PDB entry 1DQD | X-ray diffraction, 2.10 A resolution | chains L and H

== Chain L ==
Name: Fab hgr-2 F6
Source organism: Mus musculus
Notes: fragment: light chain; antibody fragment or engineered binder
Amino-acid sequence (221 residues; each row starts with the number of its first residue; numbers below 1 keep their minus sign (Ala-6 is residue -6)):
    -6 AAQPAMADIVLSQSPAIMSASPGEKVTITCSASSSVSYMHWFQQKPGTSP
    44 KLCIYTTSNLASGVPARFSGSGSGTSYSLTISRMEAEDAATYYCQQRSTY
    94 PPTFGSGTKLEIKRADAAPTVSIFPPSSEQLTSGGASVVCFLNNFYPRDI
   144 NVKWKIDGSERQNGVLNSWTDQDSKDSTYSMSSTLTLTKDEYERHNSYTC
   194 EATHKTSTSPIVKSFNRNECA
Disordered / not traced: -6 to 0
Cystine bridges: Cys23-Cys87, Cys133-Cys193

== Chain H ==
Name: Fab hgr-2 F6
Source organism: Mus musculus
Notes: fragment: heavy chain; antibody fragment or engineered binder
Amino-acid sequence (222 residues; numbered 1 to 222; the number before each row is that of its first residue):
     1 EVQLQESGPSLVKPSQTLSLTCSVTGDSITSGYWNWIRKFPGNKLEYMGY
    51 ISYSGSTYYNPSLKSRLSITRDTSRNQYYLQLKSVTPEDTATYYCASPPG
   101 YYGSGPYAMDYWGQGTSVTVSSAKTTPPSVYPLAPGSAAQTNSMVTLGCL
   151 VKGYFPEPVTVTWNSGSLSSGVHTFPAVLQSDLYTLSSSVTVPSSTWPSE
   201 TVTCNVAHPASSTKVDKKISPG
Disordered / not traced: 139
Cystine bridges: Cys22-Cys95, Cys149-Cys204

== Interface between chain L and chain H ==
Contacting residue pairs (73; chain L residue first):
  Phe35(L) - Asp110(H)
  Gln37(L) - Lys39(H)  hydrogen bond
  Gln37(L) - Tyr94(H)  hydrogen bond
  Ser42(L) - Tyr94(H)
  Ser42(L) - Trp112(H)
  Ser42(L) - Gly113(H)  hydrogen bond (side chain-backbone)
  Ser42(L) - Gln114(H)  hydrogen bond (side chain-backbone)
  Pro43(L) - Trp112(H)  hydrogen bond (backbone-side chain)
  Leu45(L) - Pro99(H)  hydrophobic
  Leu45(L) - Met109(H)
  Leu45(L) - Asp110(H)  hydrogen bond (backbone-side chain)
  Tyr48(L) - Pro99(H)  hydrophobic
  Tyr48(L) - Tyr101(H)
  Tyr48(L) - Ala108(H)  hydrophobic
  Leu53(L) - Tyr107(H)
  Ala54(L) - Ala108(H)
  Ser55(L) - Tyr107(H)
  Ser55(L) - Ala108(H)  hydrogen bond (backbone-backbone)
  Ser55(L) - Met109(H)
  Tyr86(L) - Lys39(H)  hydrogen bond
  Tyr86(L) - Asn43(H)  hydrogen bond (side chain-backbone)
  Tyr86(L) - Leu45(H)  hydrophobic
  Arg90(L) - Tyr47(H)
  Arg90(L) - Pro98(H)
  Arg90(L) - Pro99(H)
  Tyr93(L) - Tyr50(H)  hydrophobic
  Tyr93(L) - Tyr58(H)  hydrophobic
  Pro94(L) - Tyr58(H)
  Pro94(L) - Asn60(H)
  Pro94(L) - Pro61(H)
  Pro95(L) - Tyr47(H)
  Phe97(L) - Ile37(H)  hydrophobic
  Phe97(L) - Leu45(H)
  Phe97(L) - Tyr47(H)
  Ser115(L) - Thr146(H)
  Phe117(L) - Leu133(H)
  Phe117(L) - Ala134(H)
  Phe117(L) - Pro135(H)
  Phe117(L) - Thr146(H)
  Phe117(L) - Leu147(H)  hydrophobic
  Pro118(L) - Ala134(H)
  Ser120(L) - Tyr131(H)
  Ser120(L) - Pro132(H)
  Glu122(L) - Tyr131(H)
  Glu122(L) - Pro132(H)
  Glu122(L) - Lys217(H)  salt bridge
  Gln123(L) - Tyr131(H)
  Gln123(L) - Leu150(H)
  Val132(L) - Leu133(H)  hydrophobic
  Phe134(L) - Leu133(H)  hydrophobic
  Phe134(L) - Phe175(H)  hydrophobic
  Phe134(L) - Ser187(H)
  Phe134(L) - Ser188(H)
  Phe134(L) - Ser189(H)
  Asn136(L) - Phe175(H)
  Asn136(L) - Ser189(H)  hydrogen bond
  Asn137(L) - His173(H)
  Leu159(L) - Val178(H)  hydrophobic
  Leu159(L) - Thr185(H)
  Ser161(L) - Phe175(H)
  Ser161(L) - Pro176(H)  hydrogen bond (side chain-backbone)
  Ser161(L) - Val178(H)
  Trp162(L) - Pro176(H)
  Thr163(L) - Thr174(H)
  Thr163(L) - Phe175(H)
  Ser173(L) - His173(H)  hydrogen bond
  Ser173(L) - Phe175(H)
  Met174(L) - Phe175(H)
  Ser175(L) - Phe175(H)
  Ser175(L) - Ser187(H)
  Thr179(L) - Lys152(H)
  Cys213(L) - Gly136(H)  hydrogen bond (side chain-backbone)
  Cys213(L) - Gly222(H)
Other interface residues (no listed pair), chain L (42 interface residues in all): Lys44, Ser99, Ile116, Ser130, Asn160, Asp166, Thr177, Ala214
Other interface residues (no listed pair), chain H (46 interface residues in all): Asn35, Glu46, Gly115, Gly148, Gln180

== In short ==
Chain L and chain H form an interface of 42 and 46 residues respectively; the contacts include 13 hydrogen
bonds and 1 salt bridge. Polar contacts include Glu122(L)-Lys217(H), Gln37(L)-Lys39(H) and Gln37(L)-Tyr94(H).
Here chain L is Fab hgr-2 F6 and chain H is Fab hgr-2 F6, both from Mus musculus. Entry 1DQD (Crystal
structure of fab hgr-2 F6, a competitive antagonist of the glucagon receptor) was determined by X-ray
diffraction.
